PDB entry 4D1X | X-ray diffraction, 2.10 A resolution | chain A

# Chain A
Name: Cyclin-dependent kinase 2
Organism: Homo sapiens
Notes: EC 2.7.11.22
UniProtKB: P24941 (CDK2_HUMAN); numbering as in UniProt (aligned over 1-298)
Chain sequence (298 residues; numbered 1 to 298; the number before each row is that of its first residue):
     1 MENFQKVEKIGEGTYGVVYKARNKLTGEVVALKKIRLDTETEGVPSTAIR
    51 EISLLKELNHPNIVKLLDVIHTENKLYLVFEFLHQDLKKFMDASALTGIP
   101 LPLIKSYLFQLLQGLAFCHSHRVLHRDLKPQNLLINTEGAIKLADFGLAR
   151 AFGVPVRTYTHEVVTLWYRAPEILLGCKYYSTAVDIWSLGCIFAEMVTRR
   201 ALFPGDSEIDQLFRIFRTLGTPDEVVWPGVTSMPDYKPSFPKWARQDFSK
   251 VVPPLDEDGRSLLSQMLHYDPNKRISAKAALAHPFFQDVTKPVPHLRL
Unresolved in the structure: 1-2, 36-46, 154-164
Swiss-Prot annotation at these positions:
  - active site: D127 (Proton acceptor)
  - binding site (ATP): I10 to V18, K33, E81 to L83, D86, K129 to N132, D145
  - binding site (Mg(2+)): N132, D145
  - site (CDK7 binding): K9, K88, K89, L166
  - modified residue: M1 (N-acetylmethionine), K6 (N6-acetyllysine), T14 (Phosphothreonine), Y15 (Phosphotyrosine), Y19 (Phosphotyrosine), T160 (Phosphothreonine)
  - natural variant: P45 (P45L: In a glioblastoma multiforme sample)
  - mutagenesis: K9 (K9F: Reduced phosphorylation by CAK), T14 (T14A: 2-fold increase in activity), Y15 (Y15F: 2-fold increase in activity), K88 to K89 (Reduced phosphorylation by CAK), T160 (T160A: Abolishes activity), L166 (L166R: Reduced phosphorylation by CAK and reduced kinase activity)
Small-molecule neighbours: D-luciferin (ESJ; (4S)-2-(6-hydroxy-1,3-benzothiazol-2-yl)-4,5-dihydro-1,3-thiazole-4-carboxylic acid): I10, G13, T14, V18, A31, K33, V64, F80, E81, F82, L83, K129, Q131, N132, L134, A144, D145

# In short
Chain A binds D-luciferin. From UniProt: active-site residue D127, 19 ATP-binding residues, Mg2+-binding
residues N132 and D145 and 7 mutagenesis sites.
Chain A is Cyclin-dependent kinase 2 (Homo sapiens); the structure, CDK2 in complex with Luciferin, was
determined by X-ray diffraction, deposited together with 4D1Z.
